Entry 3FWC (X-ray diffraction, 2.70 A resolution); this record covers chains A and B of the 4 polymer chains in the assembly.

Chain A:
Protein: Cell division control protein 31
Source organism: Saccharomyces cerevisiae
UniProt: P06704 (CDC31_YEAST); residue numbers follow UniProt; this construct covers 1-161
Chain sequence (161 residues; row label = number of the first residue in the row):
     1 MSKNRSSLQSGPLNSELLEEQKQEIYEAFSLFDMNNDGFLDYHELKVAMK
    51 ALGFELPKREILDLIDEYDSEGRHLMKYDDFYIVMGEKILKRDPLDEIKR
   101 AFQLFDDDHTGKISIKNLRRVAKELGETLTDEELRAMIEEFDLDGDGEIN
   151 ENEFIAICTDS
Unresolved in the structure: 1-14, 160-161
Swiss-Prot annotation at these positions:
  - binding site (Ca(2+)): Asp33, Asn35, Asp37, Glu44, Asp142, Asp144, Asp146, Glu148, Glu153
  - modified residue: Thr130 (Phosphothreonine)

Chain B:
Protein: Nuclear mRNA export protein SAC3
Source organism: Saccharomyces cerevisiae
UniProt: P46674 (SAC3_YEAST); residue numbers follow UniProt; this construct covers 723-805
Chain sequence (85 residues; numbered 721 to 805; the number before each row is that of its first residue):
   721 GSKQVITEQIANDLVKEVVNSSVISIVKREFSEANYRKDFIDTMTRELYD
   771 AFLHERLYLIYMDSRAELKRNSTLKKKFFEKWQAS
Unresolved in the structure: 721, 805
Differences from the reference sequence: expression tag (721-722)
From the paper describing this entry:
  - post-translational modification sites: Lys748 (proposed by the authors, not directly observed)

Chain A / chain B interface:
Contacting residue pairs - 45 pairs, chain A then chain B:
  Glu20(A) with Lys797(B), salt bridge
  Glu24(A) with Thr793(B)
  Glu27(A) with Lys789(B), salt bridge
  Leu31(A) with Arg785(B); Lys789(B)
  Phe32(A) with Met782(B); Ala786(B)
  Met34(A) with Tyr778(B); Met782(B), hydrophobic
  His43(A) with Leu779(B)
  Val47(A) with Met782(B), hydrophobic; Asp783(B); Ala786(B)
  Lys50(A) with Asp783(B), salt bridge; Glu787(B), salt bridge; Arg790(B)
  Ala51(A) with Ala786(B); Arg790(B)
  Leu52(A) with Arg790(B)
  Gly53(A) with Arg790(B)
  Glu97(A) with Arg790(B), salt bridge; Leu794(B); Phe798(B)
  Ile98(A) with Phe798(B), hydrophobic
  Arg100(A) with Arg790(B)
  Ala101(A) with Phe798(B), hydrophobic
  Leu104(A) with Asn791(B); Leu794(B), hydrophobic
  Phe105(A) with Phe799(B)
  Leu118(A) with Trp802(B), hydrophobic
  Val121(A) with Phe799(B), hydrophobic
  Glu124(A) with Lys795(B), salt bridge
  Leu125(A) with Lys795(B); Lys796(B)
  Glu127(A) with Phe799(B); Gln803(B)
  Leu129(A) with Phe799(B), hydrophobic; Gln803(B)
  Met137(A) with Trp802(B), hydrogen bond (backbone-side chain)
  Phe141(A) with Trp802(B)
  Ile149(A) with Trp802(B), hydrophobic
  Ile157(A) with Lys801(B); Trp802(B)
  Cys158(A) with Phe798(B), hydrophobic; Lys801(B), hydrogen bond (backbone-side chain)
Other interface residues (no listed pair), chain A (35 interface residues in all): Arg92, Ala122, Ile138, Glu140, Phe154, Thr159
Other interface residues (no listed pair), chain B (23 interface residues in all): Glu775, Ser792, Glu800

Overview:
Chain A and chain B form an interface of 35 and 23 residues respectively; the contacts include 2 hydrogen
bonds and 6 salt bridges. Among the polar pairs are Glu20(A)-Lys797(B), Glu27(A)-Lys789(B) and
Lys50(A)-Asp783(B). UniProt lists 9 Ca2+-binding residues on chain A. From the paper: a modification site at
Lys748(B).
Here chain A is Cell division control protein 31 and chain B is Nuclear mRNA export protein SAC3, both from
Saccharomyces cerevisiae. Entry 3FWC (Sac3:Sus1:Cdc31 complex) was determined by X-ray diffraction (same
publication as 3FWB).
